1LLZ - chain A; structure by X-ray diffraction, 3.00 A resolution.

# Chain A
Name: Ferredoxin-dependent glutamate synthase
From: Synechocystis sp. PCC 6803
Notes: EC 1.4.7.1
UniProtKB: P55038 (GLTS_SYNY3); residues 1-1520 here correspond to UniProt positions 37-1556 (UniProt number = residue number + 36)
Sequence (1520 residues; numbered 1 to 1520; the number before each row is that of its first residue):
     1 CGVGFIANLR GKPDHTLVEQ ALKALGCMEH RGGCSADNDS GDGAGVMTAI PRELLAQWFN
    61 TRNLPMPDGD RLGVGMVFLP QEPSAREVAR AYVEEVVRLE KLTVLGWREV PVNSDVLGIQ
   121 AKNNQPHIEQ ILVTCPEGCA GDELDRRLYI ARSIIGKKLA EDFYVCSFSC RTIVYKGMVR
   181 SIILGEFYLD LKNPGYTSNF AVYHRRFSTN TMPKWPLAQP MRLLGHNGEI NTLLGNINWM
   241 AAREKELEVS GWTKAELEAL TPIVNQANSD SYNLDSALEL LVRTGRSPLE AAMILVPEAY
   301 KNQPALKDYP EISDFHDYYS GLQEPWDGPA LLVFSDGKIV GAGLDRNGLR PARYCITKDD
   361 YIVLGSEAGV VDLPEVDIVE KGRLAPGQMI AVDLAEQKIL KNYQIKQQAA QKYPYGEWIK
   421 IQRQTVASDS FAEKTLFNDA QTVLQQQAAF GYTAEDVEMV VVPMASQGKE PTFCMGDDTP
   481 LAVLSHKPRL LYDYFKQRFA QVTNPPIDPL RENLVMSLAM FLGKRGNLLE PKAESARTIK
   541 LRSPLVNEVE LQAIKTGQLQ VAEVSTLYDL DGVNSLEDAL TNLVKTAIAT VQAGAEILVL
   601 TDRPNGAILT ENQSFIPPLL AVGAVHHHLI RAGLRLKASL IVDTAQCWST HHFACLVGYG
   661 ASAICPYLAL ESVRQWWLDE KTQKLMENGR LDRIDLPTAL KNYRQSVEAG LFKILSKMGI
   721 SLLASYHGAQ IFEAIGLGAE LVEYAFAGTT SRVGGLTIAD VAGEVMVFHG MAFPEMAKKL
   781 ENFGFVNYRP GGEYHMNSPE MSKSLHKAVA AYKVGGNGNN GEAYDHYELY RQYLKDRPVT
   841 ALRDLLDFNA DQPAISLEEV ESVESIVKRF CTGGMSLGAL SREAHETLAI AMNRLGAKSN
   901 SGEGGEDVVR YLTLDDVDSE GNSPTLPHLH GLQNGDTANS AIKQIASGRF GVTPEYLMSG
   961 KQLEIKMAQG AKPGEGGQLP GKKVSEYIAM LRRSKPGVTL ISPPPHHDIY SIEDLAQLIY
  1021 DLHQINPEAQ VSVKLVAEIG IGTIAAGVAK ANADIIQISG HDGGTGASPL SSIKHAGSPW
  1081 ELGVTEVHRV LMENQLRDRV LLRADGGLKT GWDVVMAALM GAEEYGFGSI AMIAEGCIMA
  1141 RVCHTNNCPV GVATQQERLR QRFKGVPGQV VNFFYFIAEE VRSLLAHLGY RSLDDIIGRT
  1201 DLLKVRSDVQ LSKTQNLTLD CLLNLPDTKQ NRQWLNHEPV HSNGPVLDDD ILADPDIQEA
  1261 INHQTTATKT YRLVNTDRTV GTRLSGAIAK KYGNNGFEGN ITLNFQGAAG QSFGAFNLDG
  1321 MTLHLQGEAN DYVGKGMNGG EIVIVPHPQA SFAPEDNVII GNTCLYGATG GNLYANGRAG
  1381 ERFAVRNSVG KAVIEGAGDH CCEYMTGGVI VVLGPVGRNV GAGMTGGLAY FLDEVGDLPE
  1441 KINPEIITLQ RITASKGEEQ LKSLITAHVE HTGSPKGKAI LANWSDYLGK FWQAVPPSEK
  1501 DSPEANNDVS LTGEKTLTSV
Unresolved in the structure: 423-438, 535-539, 813-823, 1508-1520
Differences from the reference sequence: conflict D578 (Thr614 in P55038), T581 (Asp617 in P55038), N1507 (Gly1543 in P55038)
Bound ions: 3Fe-4S cluster Fe: C1137, C1143, C1148
Residues lining bound ligands:
  - 3Fe-4S cluster (F3S): M475, C1137, I1138, M1139, A1140, R1141, V1142, C1143, C1148, P1149, A1153
  - FMN (flavin mononucleotide): M475, G873, G874, M875, S876, A879, G902, E903, Q944, K966, Q969, K1034, S1059, D1062, G1063, G1064, T1065, G1066, D1105, G1106, G1107, G1126, F1127, G1128, S1129, I1130, M1132
Curated features (UniProtKB/Swiss-Prot):
  - active site: C1 (For GATase activity)
  - binding site ([3Fe-4S] cluster): C1137, C1143, C1148
What the authors report for this chain:
  - catalytic residues: C1 (citing earlier work)

# Summary
Chain A binds flavin mononucleotide and 3Fe-4S cluster. C1137, C1143 and C1148 form the 3Fe-4S cluster Fe
site. From UniProt: active-site residue C1 and 3 [3Fe-4S] cluster-binding residues. The paper reports the
catalytic residue C1.
Chain A is Ferredoxin-dependent glutamate synthase (Synechocystis sp. PCC 6803); the structure, Structural
studies on the synchronization of catalytic centers in glutamate synthase: reduced enzyme, was determined by
X-ray diffraction, deposited together with 1LLW and 1LM1.
